Entry 7DEI (X-ray diffraction, 2.60 A resolution); this record covers chain A.

[Chain A]
Protein: Oxysterol-binding protein-related protein 3
Organism: Homo sapiens
UniProtKB: Q9H4L5 (OSBL3_HUMAN); aligned to UniProt positions 504-887 over residues 504-887
Amino-acid sequence (388 residues; each row starts with the number of its first residue; note: 1 number in that range is skipped by the numbering (no residue carries it; nothing is unmodelled there)):
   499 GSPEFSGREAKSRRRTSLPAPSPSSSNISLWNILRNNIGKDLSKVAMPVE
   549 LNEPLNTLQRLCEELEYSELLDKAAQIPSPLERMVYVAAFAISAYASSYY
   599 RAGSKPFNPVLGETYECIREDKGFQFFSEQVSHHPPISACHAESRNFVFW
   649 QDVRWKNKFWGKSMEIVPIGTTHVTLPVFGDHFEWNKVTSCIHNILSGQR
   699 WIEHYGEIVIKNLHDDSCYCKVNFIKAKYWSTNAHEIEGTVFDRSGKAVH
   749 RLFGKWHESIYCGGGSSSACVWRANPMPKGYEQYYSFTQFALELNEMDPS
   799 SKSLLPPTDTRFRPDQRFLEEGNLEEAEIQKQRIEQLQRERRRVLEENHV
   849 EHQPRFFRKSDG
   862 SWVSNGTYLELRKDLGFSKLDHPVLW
Disordered / not traced: 499-510
Construct notes: expression tag (499-503); engineered mutation Ser515 (Cys in Q9H4L5), Ser520 (Cys in Q9H4L5), Gly860 (Asp861 in Q9H4L5)
Residues lining bound ligands: d(+)sn1,2di-O-octanoylglyceryl (PIF; (2R)-3-{[(S)-hydroxy{[(1R,2R,3R,4R,5S,6R)-2,3,5,6-tetrahydroxy-4-(phosphonooxy)cyclohexyl]oxy}phosphoryl]oxy}propane-1,2-diyl dioctanoate): Leu528, Leu540, Ser541, Lys542, Val543, Ala544, Met545, Asn550, Thr555, Arg558, Gly601, Ser602, Lys603, Pro604, Asn606, His631, His632, Pro634, Trp653, Asn655, Met662, Ile664, Ile690, Ile693, Arg698, Lys829, Glu833, Gln836, Arg837, Arg840
From the paper describing this entry:
  - binding site for d(+)sn1,2di-O-octanoylglyceryl: Ser541 to Met545, Lys603, His631, His632, Lys829, Glu833, Arg837
  - contacts within the chain: Arg512-Glu794
  - mutagenesis - K603E: abolished growth
  - mutagenesis - K603E: increased expression

[In short]
Bound to chain A: d(+)sn1,2di-O-octanoylglyceryl. The paper reports a binding site for
d(+)sn1,2di-O-octanoylglyceryl at Ser541, Lys603 and His631 among others; K603E abolishes growth.
Chain A is Oxysterol-binding protein-related protein 3 (Homo sapiens); the structure, Structure of human ORP3
ORD domain in complex with PI(4)P, was determined by X-ray diffraction, deposited together with 7DEJ.
